7E4P - chains C and D of the 6 polymer chains in the assembly; structure by X-ray diffraction, 2.40 A resolution.

Chain C:
Molecule: Tubulin alpha-1B chain
From: Bos taurus
Reference sequence: P81947 (TBA1B_BOVIN); residues 1-440 here = UniProt positions 1-440
Chain sequence (440 residues; numbered 1 to 440; the number before each row is that of its first residue):
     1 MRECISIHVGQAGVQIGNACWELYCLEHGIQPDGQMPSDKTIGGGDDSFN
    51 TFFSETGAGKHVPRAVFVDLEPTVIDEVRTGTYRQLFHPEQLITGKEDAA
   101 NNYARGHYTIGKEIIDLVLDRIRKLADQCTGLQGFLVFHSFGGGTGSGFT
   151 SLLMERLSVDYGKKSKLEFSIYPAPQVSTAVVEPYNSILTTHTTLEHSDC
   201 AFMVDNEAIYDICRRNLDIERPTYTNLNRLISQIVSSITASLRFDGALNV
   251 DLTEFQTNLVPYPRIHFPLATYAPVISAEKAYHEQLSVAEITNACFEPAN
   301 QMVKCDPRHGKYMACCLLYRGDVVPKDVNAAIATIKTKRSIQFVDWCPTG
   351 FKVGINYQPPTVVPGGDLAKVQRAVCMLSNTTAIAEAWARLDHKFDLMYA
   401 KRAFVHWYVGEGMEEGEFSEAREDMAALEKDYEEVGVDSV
Ion coordination: Ca2+: Asp-39, Thr-41, Gly-44, Glu-55
Small-molecule neighbours: GTP (guanosine-5'-triphosphate): Gly-10, Gln-11, Ala-12, Gln-15, Ile-16, Asp-69, Asp-98, Ala-99, Ala-100, Asn-101, Ser-140, Gly-142, Gly-143, Gly-144, Thr-145, Gly-146, Ile-171, Pro-173, Val-177, Ser-178, Thr-179, Glu-183, Asn-206, Tyr-224, Leu-227, Asn-228, Ile-231

Chain D:
Molecule: Tubulin beta-2B chain
From: Bos taurus
Reference sequence: Q6B856 (TBB2B_BOVIN); residue numbers follow UniProt; this construct covers 1-431
Chain sequence (431 residues; row label = number of the first residue in the row):
     1 MREIVHIQAGQCGNQIGAKFWEVISDEHGIDPTGSYHGDSDLQLERINVY
    51 YNEATGNKYVPRAILVDLEPGTMDSVRSGPFGQIFRPDNFVFGQSGAGNN
   101 WAKGHYTEGAELVDSVLDVVRKESESCDCLQGFQLTHSLGGGTGSGMGTL
   151 LISKIREEYPDRIMNTFSVMPSPKVSDTVVEPYNATLSVHQLVENTDETY
   201 CIDNEALYDICFRTLKLTTPTYGDLNHLVSATMSGVTTCLRFPGQLNADL
   251 RKLAVNMVPFPRLHFFMPGFAPLTSRGSQQYRALTVPELTQQMFDSKNMM
   301 AACDPRHGRYLTVAAIFRGRMSMKEVDEQMLNVQNKNSSYFVEWIPNNVK
   351 TAVCDIPPRGLKMSATFIGNSTAIQELFKRISEQFTAMFRRKAFLHWYTG
   401 EGMDEMEFTEAESNMNDLVSEYQQYQDATAD
Disordered / not traced: 274-283
Ion coordination: Mg2+: Glu-69 (together with GTP)
Small-molecule neighbours:
  - BKF ((1S,2S,3S,5S,6S,16Z,18Z,20R,21S)-11-chloro-21-hydroxy-12,20-dimethoxy-2,5,9,16-tetramethyl-8,23-dioxo-4,24-dioxa-9,22-diazatetracyclo[19.3.1.1~10,14~.0~3,5~]hexacosa-10(26),11,13,16,18-pentaen-6-yl 2-methylpropanoate): Gly-98, Asn-99, Asn-100, Lys-103, Thr-178, Val-179, Val-180, Phe-394, Trp-397
  - GTP (guanosine-5'-triphosphate): Gly-10, Gln-11, Cys-12, Gln-15, Ile-16, Asp-67, Glu-69, Ala-97, Gly-98, Asn-99, Ser-138, Gly-140, Gly-141, Gly-142, Thr-143, Gly-144, Ser-145, Val-169, Pro-171, Val-175, Ser-176, Glu-181, Asn-204, Leu-207, Tyr-222, Leu-225, Asn-226
Curated features (UniProtKB/Swiss-Prot):
  - motif: Met-1 to Ile-4 (MREI motif)
  - binding site (GTP): Gln-11, Glu-69, Ser-138, Gly-142, Thr-143, Gly-144, Asn-204, Asn-226
  - binding site (Mg(2+)): Glu-69
  - modified residue: Ser-40 (Phosphoserine), Thr-55 (Phosphothreonine), Lys-58 (N6-acetyllysine), Ser-172 (Phosphoserine), Thr-285 (Phosphothreonine), Thr-290 (Phosphothreonine), Arg-318 (Omega-N-methylarginine)
  - cross-link (Glycyl lysine isopeptide (Lys-Gly)): Lys-58 (interchain with G-Cter in ubiquitin), Lys-324 (interchain with G-Cter in ubiquitin)

Interface between chain C and chain D:
Contacting residue pairs (51):
  Gln-11(C) with Gln-245(D), hydrogen bond
  Lys-96(C) with Asp-128(D), salt bridge; Cys-129(D)
  Glu-97(C) with Arg-2(D), salt bridge; Cys-129(D); Arg-162(D), salt bridge
  Asp-98(C) with Lys-252(D), salt bridge
  Ala-100(C) with Arg-251(D); Lys-252(D); Val-255(D)
  Asn-101(C) with Lys-252(D)
  Arg-105(C) with Arg-251(D)
  Pro-175(C) with Asn-347(D)
  Ser-178(C) with Lys-350(D), hydrogen bond
  Thr-179(C) with Asn-256(D), hydrogen bond (backbone-side chain)
  Ala-180(C) with Asn-256(D); Lys-350(D)
  Val-181(C) with Val-255(D); Asn-256(D), hydrogen bond (backbone-side chain); Ile-345(D), hydrophobic; Pro-346(D)
  Arg-221(C) with Met-323(D), hydrogen bond; Asp-327(D), salt bridge
  Tyr-224(C) with Gln-245(D)
  Lys-394(C) with Pro-346(D); Asn-347(D), hydrogen bond
  Leu-397(C) with Glu-343(D); Trp-344(D); Pro-346(D), hydrophobic; Ala-430(D), hydrophobic
  Met-398(C) with Trp-344(D), hydrogen bond (backbone-backbone); Pro-346(D)
  Lys-401(C) with Phe-260(D); Trp-344(D); Thr-429(D), hydrogen bond (side chain-backbone); Ala-430(D)
  Arg-402(C) with Phe-260(D)
  Ala-403(C) with Pro-259(D); Phe-260(D), hydrophobic
  Phe-404(C) with Val-255(D); Val-258(D); Pro-259(D), hydrogen bond (backbone-backbone); Thr-312(D); Ile-345(D), hydrophobic
  His-406(C) with Val-258(D); Pro-259(D), hydrogen bond (side chain-backbone); Phe-260(D); Pro-261(D)
  Trp-407(C) with Ala-254(D); Val-255(D); Val-258(D), hydrogen bond (side chain-backbone)
Also at the interface, not in a pair above, chain C (26 interface residues in all): Val-182, Tyr-210, Glu-220
Also at the interface, not in a pair above, chain D (29 interface residues in all): Asp-249, Lys-324, Asn-348, Ala-428

Overview:
26 residues of chain C face 29 of chain D across their interface, with 11 hydrogen bonds and 5 salt bridges.
Polar contacts include Lys-96(C)/Asp-128(D), Glu-97(C)/Arg-2(D) and Glu-97(C)/Arg-162(D). Ligands of chain C:
GTP. Chain D binds GTP and compound BKF.
Here chain C is Tubulin alpha-1B chain and chain D is Tubulin beta-2B chain, both from Bos taurus. Entry 7E4P
(Crystal structure of tubulin in complex with Ansamitocin P3) was determined by X-ray diffraction.
